2PI8 - chains A and B of the 4 polymer chains in the assembly; structure by X-ray diffraction, 2.25 A resolution.

# Chain A (and B)
Protein: Membrane-bound lytic murein transglycosylase A
From: Escherichia coli
Notes: EC 3.2.1.-; chain B of this document is another copy of the same molecule, construct and numbering; everything in this record applies to it too
UniProt: P0A935 (MLTA_ECOLI); residues 2-345 here correspond to UniProt positions 22-365 (UniProt number = residue number + 20)
Sequence (345 residues; row label = number of the first residue in the row):
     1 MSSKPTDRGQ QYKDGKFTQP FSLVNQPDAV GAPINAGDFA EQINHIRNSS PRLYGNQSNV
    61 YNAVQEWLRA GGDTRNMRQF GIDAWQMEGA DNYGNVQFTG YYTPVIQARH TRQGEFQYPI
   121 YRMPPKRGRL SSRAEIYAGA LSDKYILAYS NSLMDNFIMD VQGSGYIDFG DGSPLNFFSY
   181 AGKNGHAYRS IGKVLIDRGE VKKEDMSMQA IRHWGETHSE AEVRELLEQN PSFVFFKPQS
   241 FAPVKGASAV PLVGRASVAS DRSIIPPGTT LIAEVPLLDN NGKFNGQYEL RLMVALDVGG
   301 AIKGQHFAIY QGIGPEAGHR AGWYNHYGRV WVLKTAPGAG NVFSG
Disordered / not traced: 1-2, 202-205, 338-345 (chain B: 1-2, 338-345)
Sequence notes: modified residue (1, 77, 87, 123, 154, 159, 206, 208, 293); conflict S131 (Pro151 in P0A935), I272 (Leu292 in P0A935); engineered mutation A308 (Asp328 in P0A935)
Modified / non-standard residues: Mse1 (selenomethionine); Mse77, Mse87, Mse123, Mse154, Mse159, Mse206, Mse208, Mse293 (selenomethionine; parent Met)

# Chain A / chain B interface
Pairs across the interface - 16 pairs, chain A then chain B:
  V105(A) - G170(B)
  Q107(A) - Q107(B)  hydrogen bond
  R109(A) - P315(B)
  Q113(A) - H319(B)
  D168(A) - D168(B)
  G170(A) - V105(B)
  G170(A) - G314(B)
  G170(A) - P315(B)
  D171(A) - I313(B)
  D171(A) - G314(B)
  I313(A) - D171(B)
  G314(A) - G170(B)
  G314(A) - D171(B)
  P315(A) - R109(B)
  P315(A) - G170(B)
  H319(A) - Q113(B)
Interface residues without a listed pair, chain A (13 interface residues in all): G172, L175
Interface residues without a listed pair, chain B (13 interface residues in all): G172, L175

# Overview
Chain A and chain B each contribute 13 residues to their interface; the contacts include 1 hydrogen bond. The
hydrogen-bonded pair is Q107(A)-Q107(B).
Chain A and chain B are both Membrane-bound lytic murein transglycosylase A (Escherichia coli); the structure,
Crystal structure of E. coli MltA with bound chitohexaose, was determined by X-ray diffraction together with
2PIC and 2PJJ from the same study.
